Entry 7N6E (X-ray diffraction, 3.20 A resolution); this record covers chains C and J of the 5 polymer chains in the assembly.

Chain C:
Name: Spike protein S1
Notes: fragment: epitope YLQPRTFLL
UniProt: P0DTC2 (SPIKE_SARS2); residues 1-9 here correspond to UniProt positions 269-277 (UniProt number = residue number + 268)
Amino-acid sequence (9 residues; row label = number of the first residue in the row):
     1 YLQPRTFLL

Chain J:
Name: TRBV19 TCR beta
From: Homo sapiens
Amino-acid sequence (242 residues; numbered 1 to 257; 15 numbers in that range are skipped by the numbering (no residue carries them; nothing is unmodelled there); the number before each row is that of its first residue):
     1 DGGITQSPKYLFRKEGQNVTLSCEQNLNH
    37 DAMYWYRQDPGQGLRLIYYSQI
    63 VNDFQKGDIAE
    75 GYSVSRE
    83 KKESFPLTVTSAQKNPTAFYLCAGQVTN
   113 TGELFFGEGSRLTVLEDLNKVFPPEVAVFEPSEAEISHTQKATLVCLATG
   163 FYPDHVELSWWVNGKEVHSGVCTDPQPLKEQPALNDSRYALSSRLRVSAT
   213 FWQNPRNHFRCQVQFYGLSENDEWTQDRAKPVTQIVSAEAWGRAD
Disordered / not traced: 1-2, 257
Disulfide bonds: Cys23-Cys104, Cys158-Cys223

How chain C and chain J interact:
Contacting residue pairs (9; chain C residue first):
  Arg5(C) with Gln107(J); Thr109(J), hydrogen bond (side chain-backbone); Asn110(J); Gly114(J)
  Thr6(C) with Thr109(J)
  Phe7(C) with Thr109(J)
  Leu8(C) with Asp37(J); Thr109(J); Asn110(J), hydrogen bond (backbone-side chain)
Interface residues without a listed pair, chain J (7 interface residues in all): Gln57, Thr113

Summary:
Chain C and chain J form an interface of 4 and 7 residues respectively; the contacts include 2 hydrogen bonds.
Polar contacts include Arg5(C)-Thr109(J) and Leu8(C)-Asn110(J).
Here chain C is Spike protein S1 and chain J is TRBV19 TCR beta (Homo sapiens). Entry 7N6E (TCR peptide HLA-A2
complex) was determined by X-ray diffraction (same publication as 7N6D).
